1DGC - chains B and A; structure by X-ray diffraction, 3.00 A resolution.

# Chain B
Molecule: 19-nt DNA strand
Sequence (19 nucleotides; numbered -10 to 9; 1 number in that range is skipped by the numbering (no residue carries it; nothing is unmodelled there); the number before each row is that of its first residue; numbers below 1 keep their minus sign (DT-10 is residue -10)):
   -10 TGGAGATGAC
     1 GTCATCTCC

# Chain A
Molecule: Protein (GCN4)
Organism: Saccharomyces cerevisiae
Reference sequence: P03069 (GCN4_YEAST); residue numbers follow UniProt; this construct covers 220-281
Sequence (62 residues; row label = number of the first residue in the row):
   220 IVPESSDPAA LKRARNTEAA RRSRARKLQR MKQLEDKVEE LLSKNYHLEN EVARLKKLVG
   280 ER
Disordered / not traced: 220-226

# How chain B and chain A interact
Residue-residue contacts - 11 pairs, chain B then chain A:
  DC-1(B) - Arg240(A)  salt bridge to the phosphate
  DC-1(B) - Arg243(A)  salt bridge to the phosphate
  DG1(B) - Thr236(A)  phosphate contact
  DG1(B) - Arg240(A)  salt bridge to the phosphate
  DG1(B) - Arg243(A)  hydrogen bond to the base
  DT2(B) - Arg232(A)  salt bridge to the phosphate
  DT2(B) - Asn235(A)  base contact
  DT2(B) - Thr236(A)  phosphate contact
  DT2(B) - Ala239(A)  base contact
  DC3(B) - Arg232(A)  phosphate contact
  DC3(B) - Asn235(A)  hydrogen bond to the base
Interface residues without a listed pair, chain B (6 interface residues in all): DA-2, DA4
Interface residues without a listed pair, chain A (7 interface residues in all): Leu247

# In short
6 residues of chain B face 7 of chain A across their interface; the contacts include 2 hydrogen bonds and 4
salt bridges. Among the polar pairs are DG1(B)-Arg243(A), DC3(B)-Asn235(A) and DC-1(B)-Arg240(A).
Chain B is a 19-nt DNA strand and chain A is Protein (GCN4) (Saccharomyces cerevisiae); the structure, The
X-ray structure of the GCN4-bzip bound to atf/creb site DNA shows the complex depends on ..., was determined
by X-ray diffraction.
